PDB entry 5DGS | X-ray diffraction, 2.62 A resolution | chain F

== Chain F ==
Protein: Farnesyl pyrophosphate synthase
Organism: Homo sapiens
Notes: EC 2.5.1.10, 2.5.1.1
Reference sequence: P14324 (FPPS_HUMAN); residues 6-353 here correspond to UniProt positions 72-419 (UniProt number = residue number + 66)
Amino-acid sequence (350 residues; each row starts with the number of its first residue):
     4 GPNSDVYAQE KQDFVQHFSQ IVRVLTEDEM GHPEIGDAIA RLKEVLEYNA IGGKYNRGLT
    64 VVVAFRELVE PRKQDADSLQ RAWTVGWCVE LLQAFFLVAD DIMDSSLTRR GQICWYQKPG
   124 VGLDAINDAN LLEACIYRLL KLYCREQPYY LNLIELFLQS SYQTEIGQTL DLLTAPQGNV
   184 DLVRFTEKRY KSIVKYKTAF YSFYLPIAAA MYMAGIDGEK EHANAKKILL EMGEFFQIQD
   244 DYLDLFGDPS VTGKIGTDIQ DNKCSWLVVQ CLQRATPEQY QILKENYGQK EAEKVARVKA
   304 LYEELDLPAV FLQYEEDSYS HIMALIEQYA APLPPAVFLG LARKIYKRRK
Disordered / not traced: 4-7, 351-353
Sequence notes: expression tag (4-5)
Swiss-Prot annotation at these positions:
  - binding site (isopentenyl diphosphate): K57, R60, Q96, R113
  - binding site (Mg(2+)): D103, D107
  - binding site (dimethylallyl diphosphate): R112, K200, T201, Q240, K257, K266
  - site (Important for determining product chain length): F98, F99
  - modified residue: K57 (N6-(2-hydroxyisobutyryl)lysine), K287 (N6-acetyllysine)
Residues lining bound ligands: 5A7 ({(E)-2-[6-(acetylamino)-8-(naphthalen-1-yl)quinolin-2-yl]ethenyl}phosphonic acid): Y10, G56, K57, Y58, N59, R60, T63, E93, Q96, R113, S205, F206, F239, Q242, L246, K257, L344, K347, I348, Y349, K350

== Summary ==
Ligands of chain F: compound 5A7. Curated annotation (UniProt) lists 4 isopentenyl diphosphate-binding
residues, Mg2+-binding residues D103 and D107 and 6 dimethylallyl diphosphate-binding residues.
Chain F is Farnesyl pyrophosphate synthase (Homo sapiens); the structure, Crystal structure of human FPPS in
complex with the monophosphonate compound 15, was determined by X-ray diffraction together with 5DGM from the
same study.
